PDB entry 8ZP7 | electron microscopy, 3.00 A resolution | chains A and B of the 12 polymer chains in the assembly

Chain A:
Molecule: 61-nt RNA strand
Sequence (61 nucleotides; numbered -7 to 53; the number before each row is that of its first residue; numbers below 1 keep their minus sign (G-7 is residue -7)):
    -7 GUGAACCGGAUUGCCGUCAGGAAAUUAGGUGCGCUUAGCAGUAUUCCCCA
    43 CGCAUGUGGGG
Disordered / not traced: 46, 53

Chain B:
Molecule: CRISPR system Cascade subunit CasD
From: Candidatus Cloacimonetes bacterium ADurb.Bin088
UniProtKB: A0A1V6F8C5 (A0A1V6F8C5_9BACT); numbering as in UniProt (aligned over 1-388)
Sequence (388 residues; row label = number of the first residue in the row):
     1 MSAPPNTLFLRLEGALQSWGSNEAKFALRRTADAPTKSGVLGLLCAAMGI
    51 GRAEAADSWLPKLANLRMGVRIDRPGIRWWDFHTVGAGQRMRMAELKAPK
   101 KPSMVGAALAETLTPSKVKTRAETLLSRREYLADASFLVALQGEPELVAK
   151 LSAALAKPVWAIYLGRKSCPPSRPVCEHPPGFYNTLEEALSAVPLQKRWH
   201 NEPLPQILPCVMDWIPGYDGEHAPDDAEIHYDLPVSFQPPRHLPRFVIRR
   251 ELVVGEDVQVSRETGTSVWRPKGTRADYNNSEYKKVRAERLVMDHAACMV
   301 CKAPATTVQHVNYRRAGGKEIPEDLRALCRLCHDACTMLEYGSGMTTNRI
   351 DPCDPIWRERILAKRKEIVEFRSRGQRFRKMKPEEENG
Disordered / not traced: 1-3, 90-118, 376, 378-388
Residues lining bound ligands: Mg2+ (MG): Cys298, Val300, Cys301, Leu328, Cys329, Cys332
From the paper describing this entry:
  - catalytic residues: Asp324 (by similarity / conservation)
  - mutagenesis - C298A/C301A/C329A/C332A, H310A, D324A: abolished catalytic activity
  - mutagenesis - H333A: unchanged catalytic activity
  - mutagenesis - E289A: abolished binding to target DNA
  - mutagenesis - R275A/D277A/Y278A, M338A/V369A/F371A: decreased catalytic activity

Interface between chain A and chain B:
Pairs across the interface (45):
  G-7(A) - Cys45(B)  phosphate contact
  G-7(A) - Ala46(B)  sugar contact
  G-7(A) - Ile50(B)  phosphate contact
  G-7(A) - Arg52(B)  base contact
  G-7(A) - Trp160(B)  stacking on the base
  G-7(A) - Tyr163(B)  hydrogen bond to the phosphate
  U-6(A) - Gly42(B)  phosphate contact
  U-6(A) - Leu43(B)  phosphate contact
  U-6(A) - Ala46(B)  phosphate contact
  U-6(A) - Arg52(B)  hydrogen bond to the base
  U-6(A) - Tyr163(B)  hydrogen bond to the phosphate
  U-6(A) - Gly165(B)  sugar contact
  U-6(A) - Phe237(B)  sugar contact
  G-5(A) - Gly20(B)  sugar contact
  G-5(A) - Ser21(B)  hydrogen bond to the sugar
  G-5(A) - Ala24(B)  hydrogen bond to the sugar
  G-5(A) - Lys25(B)  base contact
  G-5(A) - Arg29(B)  hydrogen bond to the phosphate
  G-5(A) - Ser38(B)  phosphate contact
  G-5(A) - Gly39(B)  hydrogen bond to the phosphate
  G-5(A) - Gly165(B)  phosphate contact
  G-5(A) - Tyr231(B)  hydrogen bond to the base
  G-5(A) - His242(B)  stacking on the base
  A-4(A) - Ser18(B)  phosphate contact
  A-4(A) - Gly20(B)  hydrogen bond to the phosphate
  A-4(A) - Arg29(B)  salt bridge to the phosphate
  A-4(A) - Gly165(B)  sugar contact
  A-4(A) - Arg166(B)  salt bridge to the phosphate
  A-3(A) - Tyr163(B)  sugar contact
  A-3(A) - Arg166(B)  phosphate contact
  A-3(A) - Lys167(B)  hydrogen bond to the phosphate
  C-2(A) - Lys167(B)  salt bridge to the phosphate
  C-1(A) - His83(B)  hydrogen bond to the sugar
  C-1(A) - Val85(B)  base contact
  C-1(A) - Gly86(B)  phosphate contact
  C-1(A) - Arg129(B)  hydrogen bond to the base
  G0(A) - Thr84(B)  hydrogen bond to the base
  G0(A) - Val85(B)  hydrogen bond to the base
  G0(A) - Gly86(B)  hydrogen bond to the phosphate
  G0(A) - Gln89(B)  base contact
  G0(A) - Thr124(B)  base contact
  G1(A) - Phe82(B)  phosphate contact
  G1(A) - His83(B)  phosphate contact
  G1(A) - Thr84(B)  hydrogen bond to the phosphate
  G1(A) - Thr124(B)  base contact
Interface residues without a listed pair, chain B (36 interface residues in all): Trp19, Asn22, Thr36, Gly51, Leu126, Pro240

Summary:
9 residues of chain A face 36 of chain B across their interface, with 16 hydrogen bonds, 3 salt bridges and 2
aromatic stacking contacts. Among the polar pairs are U-6(A)-Arg52(B), G-5(A)-Tyr231(B) and C-1(A)-Arg129(B).
The paper reports the catalytic residue Asp324(B); C298A/C301A/C329A/C332A, H310A and D324A of chain B abolish
catalytic activity; 7 substitutions were tested in all.
Here chain A is a 61-nt RNA strand and chain B is CRISPR system Cascade subunit CasD (Candidatus Cloacimonetes
bacterium ADurb.Bin088). Entry 8ZP7 (Cryo-EM structure of Cas5-HNH Cascade bound with sDNA, Conf1) was
determined by electron microscopy, deposited together with 8ZM3, 8ZOL, 8ZP9 and 9JXS.
